PDB entry 7U2T | electron microscopy, 3.25 A resolution | chains A and B of the 4 polymer chains in the assembly

# Chain A (and B)
Name: Influenza N1-MI15-sNAp-174
Organism: Influenza A virus
Notes: chain B of this document is another copy of the same molecule, construct and numbering; everything in this record applies to it too
Amino-acid sequence (387 residues; numbered 83 to 469; the number before each row is that of its first residue):
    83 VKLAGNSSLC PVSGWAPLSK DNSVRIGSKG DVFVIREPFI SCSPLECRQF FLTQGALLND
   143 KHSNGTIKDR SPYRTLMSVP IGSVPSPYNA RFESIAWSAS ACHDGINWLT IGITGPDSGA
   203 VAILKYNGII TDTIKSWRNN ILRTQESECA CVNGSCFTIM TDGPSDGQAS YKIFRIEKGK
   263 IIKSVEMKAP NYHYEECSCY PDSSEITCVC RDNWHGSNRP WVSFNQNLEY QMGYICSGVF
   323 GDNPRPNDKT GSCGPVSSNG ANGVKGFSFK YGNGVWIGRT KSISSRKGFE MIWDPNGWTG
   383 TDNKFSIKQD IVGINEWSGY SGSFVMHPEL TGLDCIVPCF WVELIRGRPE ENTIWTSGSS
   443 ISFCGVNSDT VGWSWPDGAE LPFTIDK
Disordered / not traced: 143-151, 296-299, 322-333, 339-343, 428-437, 457-469
Disulfide bonds: Cys-92/Cys-417, Cys-124/Cys-129, Cys-184/Cys-231, Cys-233/Cys-238, Cys-279/Cys-292, Cys-281/Cys-290, Cys-318/Cys-335, Cys-421/Cys-446
Covalent attachments: N-acetylglucosamine (NAG) linked to Asn-88, Asn-235

# Interface between chain A and chain B
Pairs across the interface - 49 pairs, chain A then chain B:
  Ala-98(A) / Ile-205(B)  hydrophobic
  Ala-98(A) / Ile-212(B)
  Pro-99(A) / Thr-196(B)
  Pro-99(A) / Ile-205(B)
  Pro-99(A) / Ile-212(B)
  Leu-100(A) / Phe-174(B)
  Leu-100(A) / Lys-207(B)  hydrogen bond (backbone-side chain)
  Leu-100(A) / Gly-210(B)
  Ser-101(A) / Phe-174(B)
  Ser-101(A) / Ile-177(B)
  Lys-102(A) / Pro-154(B)  hydrogen bond (side chain-backbone)
  Lys-102(A) / Tyr-155(B)
  Lys-102(A) / Ile-177(B)
  Asn-104(A) / Tyr-155(B)  hydrogen bond (side chain-backbone)
  Asn-104(A) / Thr-157(B)
  Arg-107(A) / Gln-136(B)  hydrogen bond (side chain-backbone)
  Arg-107(A) / Gly-137(B)
  Arg-107(A) / Ala-138(B)
  Ile-108(A) / Phe-115(B)  hydrophobic
  Ile-108(A) / Gly-137(B)
  Ile-108(A) / Leu-139(B)
  Ile-108(A) / Pro-169(B)  hydrophobic
  Ser-110(A) / Asp-142(B)
  Lys-111(A) / Lys-111(B)
  Lys-111(A) / Gly-112(B)  hydrogen bond (side chain-backbone)
  Lys-111(A) / Asp-113(B)  salt bridge
  Lys-111(A) / Leu-140(B)
  Lys-111(A) / Asn-141(B)
  Lys-111(A) / Asp-142(B)
  Gly-112(A) / Asp-113(B)
  Gly-112(A) / Leu-139(B)
  Gly-112(A) / Tyr-170(B)
  Asp-113(A) / Tyr-170(B)  hydrogen bond (backbone-side chain)
  Ile-163(A) / Phe-174(B)
  Gly-164(A) / Phe-174(B)
  Val-166(A) / Pro-169(B)
  Ser-168(A) / Tyr-170(B)
  Tyr-170(A) / Tyr-170(B)  hydrophobic
  Met-408(A) / Ile-211(B)  hydrophobic
  Leu-412(A) / Ile-211(B)  hydrophobic
  Val-448(A) / Ile-212(B)  hydrophobic
  Ser-450(A) / Asp-214(B)  hydrogen bond
  Ser-450(A) / Thr-215(B)
  Asp-451(A) / Val-203(B)
  Asp-451(A) / Thr-215(B)  hydrogen bond (backbone-side chain)
  Asp-451(A) / Lys-217(B)
  Val-453(A) / Gly-201(B)
  Val-453(A) / Val-203(B)  hydrophobic
  Val-453(A) / Lys-217(B)
Interface residues without a listed pair, chain A (28 interface residues in all): Thr-413, Cys-446, Thr-452, Gly-454, Trp-455
Interface residues without a listed pair, chain B (31 interface residues in all): Gly-197, Pro-198

# In short
28 residues of chain A face 31 of chain B across their interface, with 8 hydrogen bonds and 1 salt bridge.
Polar pairs include Lys-111(A)/Asp-113(B), Leu-100(A)/Lys-207(B) and Lys-102(A)/Pro-154(B). Covalently linked
N-acetylglucosamine: at Asn-88(A) and Asn-235(A).
Both chains are Influenza N1-MI15-sNAp-174 (Influenza A virus). Entry 7U2T (Influenza Neuraminidase
N1-MI15-sNAp-174) was determined by electron microscopy, deposited together with 7U2Q.
